PDB entry 7P3D | X-ray diffraction, 1.67 A resolution | chains A and C of the 3 polymer chains in the assembly

[Chain A]
Name: MHC class I antigen
Organism: Homo sapiens
UniProtKB: A0A5B8RNS7 (A0A5B8RNS7_HUMAN); residues 1-276 here correspond to UniProt positions 25-300 (UniProt number = residue number + 24)
Chain sequence (276 residues; numbered 1 to 276; the number before each row is that of its first residue):
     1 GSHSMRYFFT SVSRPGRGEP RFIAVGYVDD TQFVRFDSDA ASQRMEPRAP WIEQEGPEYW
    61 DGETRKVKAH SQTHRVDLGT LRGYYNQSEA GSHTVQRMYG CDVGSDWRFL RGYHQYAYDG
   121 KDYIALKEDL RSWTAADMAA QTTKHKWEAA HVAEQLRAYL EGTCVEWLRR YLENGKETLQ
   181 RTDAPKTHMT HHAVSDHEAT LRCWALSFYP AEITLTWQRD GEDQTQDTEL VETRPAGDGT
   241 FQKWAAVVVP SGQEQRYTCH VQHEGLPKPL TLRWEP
Disulfide bonds: Cys101-Cys164, Cys203-Cys259

[Chain C]
Name: Spike glycoprotein
UniProtKB: P0DTC2 (SPIKE_SARS2); residues 1-9 here correspond to UniProt positions 269-277 (UniProt number = residue number + 268)
Chain sequence (9 residues; numbered 1 to 9; the number before each row is that of its first residue):
     1 YLQPRTFLL
Reported in the primary citation:
  - mutagenesis - P4L: unchanged binding to MHC class I antigen (chain A)
  - mutagenesis - P4L: abolished signaling

[How chain A and chain C interact]
Contacting residue pairs (42; chain A residue first):
  Met5(A) - Tyr1(C)
  Tyr7(A) - Tyr1(C)  hydrogen bond (side chain-backbone)
  Tyr7(A) - Leu2(C)  hydrophobic
  Phe9(A) - Leu2(C)  hydrophobic
  Met45(A) - Leu2(C)  hydrophobic
  Glu63(A) - Tyr1(C)
  Glu63(A) - Leu2(C)  hydrogen bond (side chain-backbone)
  Lys66(A) - Tyr1(C)
  Lys66(A) - Leu2(C)  hydrogen bond (side chain-backbone)
  Lys66(A) - Gln3(C)
  Lys66(A) - Pro4(C)
  Val67(A) - Leu2(C)  hydrophobic
  His70(A) - Gln3(C)
  Thr73(A) - Phe7(C)
  Thr73(A) - Leu8(C)
  Val76(A) - Leu8(C)  hydrophobic
  Asp77(A) - Leu8(C)
  Asp77(A) - Leu9(C)  hydrogen bond (side chain-backbone)
  Thr80(A) - Leu9(C)
  Leu81(A) - Leu9(C)  hydrophobic
  Tyr84(A) - Leu9(C)  hydrogen bond (side chain-backbone)
  Arg97(A) - Gln3(C)
  Tyr99(A) - Leu2(C)
  Tyr99(A) - Gln3(C)  hydrogen bond (side chain-backbone)
  Tyr116(A) - Leu9(C)  hydrophobic
  Tyr123(A) - Leu9(C)  hydrophobic
  Thr143(A) - Leu9(C)  hydrogen bond (side chain-backbone)
  Lys146(A) - Leu8(C)
  Lys146(A) - Leu9(C)  hydrogen bond (side chain-backbone)
  Trp147(A) - Phe7(C)  hydrophobic
  Trp147(A) - Leu8(C)  hydrogen bond (side chain-backbone)
  Trp147(A) - Leu9(C)  hydrophobic
  Val152(A) - Phe7(C)  hydrophobic
  Gln155(A) - Arg5(C)  hydrogen bond
  Gln155(A) - Phe7(C)
  Leu156(A) - Phe7(C)  hydrophobic
  Tyr159(A) - Tyr1(C)  hydrogen bond (side chain-backbone)
  Tyr159(A) - Leu2(C)
  Tyr159(A) - Gln3(C)
  Thr163(A) - Tyr1(C)
  Trp167(A) - Tyr1(C)
  Tyr171(A) - Tyr1(C)  hydrogen bond (side chain-backbone)
Also at the interface, not in a pair above, chain A (31 interface residues in all): Tyr59, His114, Ile124
Also at the interface, not in a pair above, chain C (9 interface residues in all): Thr6

[Overview]
31 residues of chain A face 9 of chain C across their interface; the contacts include 12 hydrogen bonds. Polar
pairs include Tyr7(A)-Tyr1(C), Glu63(A)-Leu2(C) and Lys66(A)-Leu2(C). From the paper: P4L of chain C abolishes
signaling; P4L of chain C leaves binding to MHC class I antigen (chain A) unchanged.
Chain A is MHC class I antigen (Homo sapiens) and chain C is Spike glycoprotein; the structure, MHC I A02
Allele presenting YLQPRTFLL, was determined by X-ray diffraction, deposited together with 7PBE and 7P3E.
